PDB entry 2XN9 | X-ray diffraction, 2.30 A resolution | chains E and F of the 6 polymer chains in the assembly

Chain E:
Molecule: Major histocompatibility complex class II beta chain
Source organism: Homo sapiens
Notes: fragment: extracellular domain, residues 30-219
UniProt: P04229 (2B11_HUMAN); residues 1-190 here correspond to UniProt positions 30-219 (UniProt number = residue number + 29)
Sequence (190 residues; row label = number of the first residue in the row):
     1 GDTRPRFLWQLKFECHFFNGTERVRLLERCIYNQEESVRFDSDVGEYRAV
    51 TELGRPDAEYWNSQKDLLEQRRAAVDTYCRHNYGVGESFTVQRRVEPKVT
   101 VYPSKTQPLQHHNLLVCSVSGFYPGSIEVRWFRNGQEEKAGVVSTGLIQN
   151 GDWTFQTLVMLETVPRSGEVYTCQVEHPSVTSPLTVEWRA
Disordered / not traced: 1, 190
Cystine bridges: C15-C79, C117-C173

Chain F:
Molecule: Hemagglutinin
UniProt: A8CDU0 (A8CDU0_9INFA); residues 1-13 here correspond to UniProt positions 59-71 (UniProt number = residue number + 58)
Sequence (13 residues; row label = number of the first residue in the row):
     1 PKYVKQNTLKLAT

Interface between chain E and chain F:
Contacting residue pairs (31; chain E residue first):
  W9(E) - L11(F)  hydrophobic
  L11(E) - T8(F)
  F13(E) - Q6(F)
  F13(E) - N7(F)
  F13(E) - T8(F)
  Y47(E) - L9(F)
  P56(E) - A12(F)
  D57(E) - L11(F)
  D57(E) - A12(F)  hydrogen bond (side chain-backbone)
  Y60(E) - K10(F)
  Y60(E) - A12(F)  hydrophobic
  W61(E) - L9(F)  hydrophobic
  W61(E) - K10(F)  hydrogen bond (side chain-backbone)
  W61(E) - L11(F)  hydrophobic
  L67(E) - L9(F)  hydrophobic
  Q70(E) - Q6(F)
  R71(E) - Q6(F)  hydrogen bond
  R71(E) - N7(F)  hydrogen bond (side chain-backbone)
  R71(E) - L9(F)
  A74(E) - Q6(F)
  T77(E) - V4(F)
  Y78(E) - V4(F)
  Y78(E) - Q6(F)
  H81(E) - K2(F)  hydrogen bond (side chain-backbone)
  H81(E) - V4(F)
  N82(E) - Y3(F)
  N82(E) - V4(F)  hydrogen bond (side chain-backbone)
  V85(E) - K2(F)
  V85(E) - Y3(F)  hydrophobic
  G86(E) - Y3(F)
  F89(E) - Y3(F)
Also at the interface, not in a pair above, chain E (20 interface residues in all): E28
Also at the interface, not in a pair above, chain F (12 interface residues in all): P1, K5

Summary:
20 residues of chain E face 12 of chain F across their interface; the contacts include 6 hydrogen bonds. Among
the polar pairs are D57(E)-A12(F), W61(E)-K10(F) and R71(E)-Q6(F).
Here chain E is Major histocompatibility complex class II beta chain (Homo sapiens) and chain F is
Hemagglutinin. Entry 2XN9 (Crystal structure of the ternary complex between human T cell receptor,
staphylococcal enterotoxin H and human ...) was determined by X-ray diffraction, deposited together with 2XNA.
